Entry 8FC9 (electron microscopy, 3.75 A resolution); this record covers chains A and E of the 8 polymer chains in the assembly.

# Chain A
Name: Transient receptor potential cation channel subfamily V member 4
Organism: Homo sapiens
UniProt: Q9HBA0 (TRPV4_HUMAN); residues 1-871 here = UniProt positions 1-871
Amino-acid sequence (901 residues; row label = number of the first residue in the row):
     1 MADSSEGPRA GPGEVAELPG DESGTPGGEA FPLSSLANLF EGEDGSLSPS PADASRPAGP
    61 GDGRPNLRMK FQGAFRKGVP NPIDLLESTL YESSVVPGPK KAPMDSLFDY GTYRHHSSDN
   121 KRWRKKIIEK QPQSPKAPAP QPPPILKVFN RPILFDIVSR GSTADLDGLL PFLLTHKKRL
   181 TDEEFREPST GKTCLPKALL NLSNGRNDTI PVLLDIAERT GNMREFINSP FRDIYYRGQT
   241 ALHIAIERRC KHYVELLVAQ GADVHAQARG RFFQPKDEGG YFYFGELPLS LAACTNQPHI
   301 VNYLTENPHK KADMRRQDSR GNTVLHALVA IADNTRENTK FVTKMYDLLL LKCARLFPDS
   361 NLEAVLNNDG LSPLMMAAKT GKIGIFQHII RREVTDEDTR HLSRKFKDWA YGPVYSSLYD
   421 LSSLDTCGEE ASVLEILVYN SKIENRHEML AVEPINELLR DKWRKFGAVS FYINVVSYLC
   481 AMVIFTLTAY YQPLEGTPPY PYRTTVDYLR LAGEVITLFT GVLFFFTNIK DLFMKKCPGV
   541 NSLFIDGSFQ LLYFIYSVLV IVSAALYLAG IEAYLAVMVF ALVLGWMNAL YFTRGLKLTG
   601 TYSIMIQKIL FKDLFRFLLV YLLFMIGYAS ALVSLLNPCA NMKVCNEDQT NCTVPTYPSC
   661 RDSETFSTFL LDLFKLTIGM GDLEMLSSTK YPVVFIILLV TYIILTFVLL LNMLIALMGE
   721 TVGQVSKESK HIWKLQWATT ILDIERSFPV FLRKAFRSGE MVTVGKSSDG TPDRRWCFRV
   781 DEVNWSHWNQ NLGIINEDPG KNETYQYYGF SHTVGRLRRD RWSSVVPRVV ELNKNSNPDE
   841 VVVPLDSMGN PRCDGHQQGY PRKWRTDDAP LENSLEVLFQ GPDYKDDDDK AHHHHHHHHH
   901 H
Not modelled in the structure: 1-149, 491-505, 533-548, 638-662, 789-901
Construct notes: expression tag (872-901)
Curated features (UniProtKB/Swiss-Prot):
  - region: His812 to Glu831 (Interaction with calmodulin and ITPR3)
  - motif: Gly679 to Asp682 (Selectivity filter)
  - binding site (ATP): Lys192, Lys197, Asn201, Tyr236 to Gln239, Arg248
  - binding site (a 1,2-diacyl-sn-glycero-3-phospho-(1D-myo-inositol-4,5-bisphosphate)): Arg249 to Lys251, Asn296 to His299, Lys344
  - binding site (Ca(2+)): Asp682
  - modified residue: Tyr110 (Phosphotyrosine), Tyr253 (Phosphotyrosine), Tyr805 (Phosphotyrosine), Ser824 (Phosphoserine)
  - natural variant: Pro19 (P19S: Associated with lower sodium concentrations in serum), Thr89 (T89I: In MTD), Pro97 (P97R: In HMND8), Glu183 (E183K: Found in a patient with spondyloepiphyseal dysplasia Maroteaux type), Lys197 (K197R: In MTD), Leu199 (L199F: In MTD), Arg232 (R232C: In HMND8 and CMT2C), Arg269 (R269C: In CMT2C; R269H: In HMND8 and CMT2C), Gly270 (G270V: In FDAB), Arg271 (R271P: In FDAB), Phe273 (F273L: In FDAB), Glu278 (E278K: In SMDK), 26 further natural variant entries in UniProt
  - mutagenesis: Phe231 (F231C: Decreased ATP-binding), Lys251 (K251E: No effect on channel activity. No effect on interaction with membranes enriched in phosphatidylinositol-2,4-bisphosphate), Asn296 (N296D: Loss of interaction with membranes enriched in phosphatidylinositol-2,4-bisphosphate; when associated with P-299), His299 (H299P: Strongly decreased interaction with membranes enriched in phosphatidylinositol-2,4-bisphosphate. Loss of interaction with membranes enriched in phosphatidylinositol-2,4-bisphosphate ...), Lys344 (K344E: No effect on channel activity. No effect on interaction with membranes enriched in phosphatidylinositol-2,4-bisphosphate), Met680 (M680D: Loss of Ca(2+) influx. Loss of DDX3X translocation to the nucleus), Arg816 to Arg821 (Loss of calmodulin binding; when associated with A-828), Arg821 to Ser824 (Loss of calmodulin binding), Trp822 (W822A: Loss of Ca(2+) dependent current potentiation), Arg828 (R828A: Loss of calmodulin binding; when associated with 816-ELEEDE-821)
Reported in the primary citation:
  - disease-associated variants - R232C, R237L, R269C, R315W: decreased binding to Transforming protein RhoA (chain E) (citing earlier work)
  - mutagenesis - E183A, E183C, E183K, D263A, D263K, D263L, D263N: increased signaling in response to hypotonic saline
  - disease-associated variants - R269C: increased signaling in response to hypotonic saline

# Chain E
Name: Transforming protein RhoA
Organism: Homo sapiens
Notes: EC 3.6.5.2
UniProt: P61586 (RHOA_HUMAN); numbering as in UniProt (aligned over 1-193)
Amino-acid sequence (193 residues; row label = number of the first residue in the row):
     1 MAAIRKKLVI VGDGACGKTC LLIVFSKDQF PEVYVPTVFE NYVADIEVDG KQVELALWDT
    61 AGQEDYDRLR PLSYPDTDVI LMCFSIDSPD SLENIPEKWT PEVKHFCPNV PIILVGNKKD
   121 LRNDEHTRRE LAKMKQEPVK PEEGRDMANR IGAFGYMECS AKTKDGVREV FEMATRAALQ
   181 ARRGKKKSGC LVL
Not modelled in the structure: 191-193
Bound ions: Mg2+: Thr19, Thr37 (together with GDP)
Small-molecule neighbours: GDP (guanosine-5'-diphosphate): Asp13, Gly14, Ala15, Cys16, Gly17, Lys18, Thr19, Cys20, Phe30, Val35, Thr37, Lys118, Leu121, Ser160, Ala161, Lys162
Curated features (UniProtKB/Swiss-Prot):
  - region: Ala61 to Asp78 (Switch II region)
  - motif: Tyr34 to Tyr42 (Effector region)
  - binding site (GTP): Gly12 to Thr19, Phe30 to Thr37, Asp59 to Gln63, Asn117 to Asp120, Ser160 to Lys162
  - site: Gly189, Cys190 (Microbial infection: Cleavage)
  - modified residue: Tyr34 (Microbial infection: O-AMP-tyrosine), Thr37 (Microbial infection: O-AMP-threonine), Asn41 (Microbial infection: ADP-ribosylasparagine), Gln63 (5-glutamyl serotonin), Ser188 (Phosphoserine), Cys190 (Cysteine methyl ester)
  - lipidation: Lys185 (Microbial infection: N6-stearoyl lysine), Lys186 (Microbial infection: N6-stearoyl lysine), Lys187 (Microbial infection: N6-stearoyl lysine), Cys190 (S-geranylgeranyl cysteine)
  - glycosylation: Tyr34 (Microbial infection: O-linked (GlcNAc) tyrosine), Thr37 (Microbial infection: O-alpha-linked (GlcNAc) threonine)
  - cross-link: Lys135 (Glycyl lysine isopeptide (Lys-Gly) (interchain with G-Cter in ubiquitin))
  - natural variant: Glu47 (E47K: In EDFAOB), Pro71 (P71S: In EDFAOB)
  - mutagenesis: Gly14 (G14V: Increased Rho protein signal transduction. Constitutively active), Thr19 (T19N: Decreased Rho protein signal transduction. Decreased substrate adhesion-dependent cell spreading. Decreased stress fibers assembly. Decreased cytoplasmic microtubule organization), Tyr34 (Y34A: Abolishes interaction with DGKQ; Y34F: Abolishes AMPylation by Haemophilus IbpA), Thr37 (T37A: Abolished monoglucosylation by C.difficile toxin TcdA. Abolished O-GlcNAcylation by C.novyi toxin TcdA), Gln63 (Q63L: Causes constitutive activation), Lys135 (K135R: Reduced FBXL19-mediated ubiquitination and subsequent degradation), Lys185 to Lys187 (In 3KR mutant; abolished stearoylation in response to S.flexneri infection), Leu193 (L193M: Converts geranyl-geranylation to farnesylation; does not prevent the cleavage by yopT)

# Interface between chain A and chain E
Residue-residue contacts (17):
  Glu183(A) - Asp65(E)
  Glu225(A) - Glu40(E)
  Glu225(A) - Asn41(E)
  Asn228(A) - Asn41(E)
  Ser229(A) - Asn41(E)
  Pro230(A) - Asn41(E)
  Arg232(A) - Leu69(E)
  Arg237(A) - Pro75(E)
  Arg237(A) - Asp76(E)  salt bridge
  Asp263(A) - Arg5(E)  salt bridge
  His265(A) - Arg5(E)
  Arg269(A) - Asp76(E)  salt bridge
  Arg315(A) - Met1(E)  hydrogen bond (side chain-backbone)
  Arg315(A) - Ala2(E)
  Arg316(A) - Ala3(E)
  Arg316(A) - Arg5(E)
  Arg316(A) - Glu54(E)  salt bridge
Also at the interface, not in a pair above, chain A (13 interface residues in all): Ala266
Also at the interface, not in a pair above, chain E (13 interface residues in all): Trp58, Leu72
From the paper, about this interface:
  - hot spots on chain A (mutagenesis) - E183A, E183C, E183K, D263A, D263K, D263L, D263N: decreased binding to Transforming protein RhoA (chain E)
  - hot spots on chain E (mutagenesis) - R5E, E54H, E54K, E54L, D76A, D76K, D76L, D76R: decreased binding to Transient receptor potential cation channel subfamily V member 4 (chain A)

# Summary
The chain A/chain E interface involves 13 residues from each chain; the contacts include 1 hydrogen bond and 4
salt bridges. Polar pairs include Arg237(A)-Asp76(E), Asp263(A)-Arg5(E) and Arg269(A)-Asp76(E). From the
paper: R232C, R237L and R269C of chain A, among others, reduce binding to Transforming protein RhoA (chain E);
E183A, E183C and E183K of chain A, among others, increase signaling in response to hypotonic saline; 19
substitutions were tested in all.
Chain A is Transient receptor potential cation channel subfamily V member 4 and chain E is Transforming
protein RhoA, both from Homo sapiens; the structure, Cryo-EM structure of the human TRPV4 - RhoA, apo
condition, was determined by electron microscopy (same publication as 8FC7, 8FC8, 8FCA and 8FCB).
